PDB entry 2UU9 | X-ray diffraction, 3.10 A resolution | chains A and L of the 23 polymer chains in the assembly

Chain A:
Molecule: 16S RRNA
From: Thermus thermophilus
Sequence (1522 nucleotides; each row starts with the number of its first residue; note: 44 numbers in that range are skipped by the numbering (no residue carries them; nothing is unmodelled there); a row labelled like 189A-189L holds insertion residues (189A, then the next letters in order); numbering starts at 0):
     0 UUUGUUGGAG AGUUUGAUCC UGGCUCAGGG UGAACGCUGG CGGCGUGCCU AAGACAUGCA
    60 AGUCGUGCGG GCCG
    76 CGGGGUUUU
    88 ACUCCG
    96 UGGUCAGCGG CGGACGGGUG AGUAACGCGU GGGU
  129A G
   130 ACCUACCCGG AAGAGGGGGA CAACCCGGGG AAACUCGGGC UAAUCCCCCA UGUGGACCCG
189A-189L CCCCUUGGGGUG
   190 UGUCCAAAGG GCUUU
   216 GCCCGCUUCC GGAUGGGCCC GCGUCCCAUC AGCUAGUUGG UGGGGUAAUG GCCCACCAAG
   276 GCGACGACGG GUAGCCGGUC UGAGAGGAUG GCCGGCCACA GGGGCACUGA GACACGGGCC
   336 CCACUCCUAC GGGAGGCAGC AGUUAGGAAU CUUCCGCAAU GGGCGCAAGC CUGACGGAGC
   396 GACGCCGCUU GGAGGAAGAA GCCCUUCGGG GUGUAAACUC CUGA
   441 ACCCGGGACG AAACCCCC
   460 GA
   470 CGAGGGGA
   479 CUGACGGUAC CGGGGUAA
   498 UAGCGCCGGC CAACUCCGUG CCAGCAGCCG CGGUAAUACG GAGGGCGCGA GCGUUACCCG
   558 GAUUCACUGG GCGUAAAGGG CGUGUAGGCG GCCUGGGGCG UCCCAUGUGA AAGACCACGG
   618 CUCAACCGUG GGGGAGCGUG GGAUACGCUC AGGCUAGACG GUGGGAGAGG GUGGUGGAAU
   678 UCCCGGAGUA GCGGUGAAAU GCGCAGAUAC CGGGAGGAAC GCCGAUGGCG AAGGCAGCCA
   738 CCUGGUCCAC CCGUGACGCU GAGGCGCGAA AGCGUGGGGA GCAAACCGGA UUAGAUACCC
   798 GGGUAGUCCA CGCCCUAAAC GAUGCGCGCU AGGUCUCUGG GUCU
   848 CCUGGGGGCC GAAGCUAACG CGUUAAGCGC GCCGCCUGGG GAGUACGGCC GCAAGGCUGA
   908 AACUCAAAGG AAUUGACGGG GGCCCGCACA AGCGGUGGAG CAUGUGGUUU AAUUCGAAGC
   968 AACGCGAAGA ACCUUACCAG GCCUUGACAU GCUA
 1001A G
  1002 GGAACCCGGG UGAAAGCCUG GGGUGCCCC
1030A-1030D GCGA
  1031 GGGGAGCCCU AGCACAGGUG CUGCAUGGCC GUCGUCAGCU CGUGCCGUGA GGUGUUGGGU
  1091 UAAGUCCCGC AACGAGCGCA ACCCCCGCCG UUAGUUGCCA GCGGUUCGGC CGGGCACUCU
  1151 AACGGGACUG CCCGCG
  1168 AAAGCGGGAG GAAGGAGGGG ACGACGUCUG GUCAGCAUGG CCCUUACGGC CUGGGCGACA
  1228 CACGUGCUAC AAUGCCCACU ACAAAGCGAU GCCACCCGGC AACGGGGAGC UAAUCGCAAA
  1288 AAGGUGGGCC CAGUUCGGAU UGGGGUCUGC AACCCGACCC CAUGAAGCCG GAAUCGCUAG
  1348 UAAUCGCGGA UCAGCC
 1363A A
  1364 UGCCGCGGUG AAUACGUUCC CGGGCCUUGU ACACACCGCC CGUCACGCCA UGGGAGCGGG
  1424 CUCUACCCGA AGUCGCCGG
1442A-1442B GA
  1443 GCCUA
  1452 C
  1456 GGGCAGGCGC CGAGGGUAGG GCCCGUGACU GGGGCGAAGU CGUAACAAGG UAGCUGUACC
  1516 GGAAGGUGCG GCUGGAUCAC CUCCUUUCU
Not modelled in the structure: 0-4, 1534-1538
Bound ions: Mg2+ site 1: U12, G22; Mg2+ site 2: U12, C526, G527, A914; K+ site 1 near U14 (its only coordinating residue here); Mg2+ site 3 near G21 (its only coordinating residue here); Mg2+ site 4: U37, G38; Mg2+ site 5: C48, G115; Mg2+ site 6 near A53 (its only coordinating residue here); Mg2+ site 7: G61, U62, G105; Mg2+ site 8: G107, G324, G326; Mg2+ site 9: A109, G331; Mg2+ site 10 near G115 (its only coordinating residue here); Mg2+ site 11: A116, G117, G289; 77 more Mg2+ sites not listed; 21 more K+ sites not listed
Ligand contacts: paromomycin (PAR): G1405, U1406, C1407, A1408, C1409, G1489, C1490, G1491, A1492, A1493, G1494, U1495, C1496
From the paper describing this entry:
  - Mg2+ coordination: C518

Chain L:
Name: 30S ribosomal protein S12
From: Thermus thermophilus
UniProtKB: Q5SHN3 (RS12_THET8); residues 5-135 here correspond to UniProt positions 1-131 (UniProt number = residue number - 4)
Amino-acid sequence (135 residues; each row starts with the number of its first residue):
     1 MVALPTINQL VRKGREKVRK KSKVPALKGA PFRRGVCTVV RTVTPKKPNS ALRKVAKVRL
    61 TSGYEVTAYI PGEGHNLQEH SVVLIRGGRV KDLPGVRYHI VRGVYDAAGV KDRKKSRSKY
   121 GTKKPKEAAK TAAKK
Not modelled in the structure: 1-4, 130-135
Bound ions: Mg2+: Pro48 (shared with G529(A) of chain A)

Chain A / chain L interface:
Pairs across the interface (135):
  C23(A) with Lys20(L), salt bridge to the phosphate
  U24(A) with Lys23(L), salt bridge to the phosphate
  A32(A) with Pro31(L), base contact
  A33(A) with Phe32(L), base contact
  C34(A) with Phe32(L), sugar contact; Val101(L), sugar contact; Val104(L), phosphate contact
  G35(A) with Val104(L), phosphate contact; Ser118(L), hydrogen bond to the sugar; Gly121(L), sugar contact
  C36(A) with Arg117(L), hydrogen bond to the sugar; Ser118(L), sugar contact; Thr122(L), sugar contact; Lys123(L), salt bridge to the phosphate; Lys124(L), hydrogen bond to the phosphate
  U37(A) with Lys123(L), salt bridge to the phosphate; Lys124(L), hydrogen bond to the phosphate
  U49(A) with Lys28(L), base contact
  C241(A) with Arg19(L), sugar contact
  G302(A) with Lys17(L), salt bridge to the phosphate
  A303(A) with Lys17(L), salt bridge to the phosphate
  G362(A) with Lys28(L), hydrogen bond to the sugar; Arg34(L), salt bridge to the phosphate; Thr61(L), phosphate contact
  A363(A) with Lys28(L), base contact; Ala30(L), base contact; Pro31(L), base contact; Phe32(L), base contact; Arg33(L), salt bridge to the phosphate; Arg34(L), salt bridge to the phosphate; Thr61(L), hydrogen bond to the phosphate; Leu84(L), sugar contact; Tyr105(L), sugar contact
  A364(A) with Lys28(L), base contact
  G500(A) with Lys124(L), salt bridge to the phosphate
  C501(A) with Arg117(L), salt bridge to the phosphate; Ser118(L), phosphate contact; Lys124(L), salt bridge to the phosphate
  G502(A) with Lys115(L), phosphate contact; Ser116(L), phosphate contact; Arg117(L), hydrogen bond to the phosphate; Ser118(L), hydrogen bond to the phosphate; Lys119(L), hydrogen bond to the phosphate
  C503(A) with Ser116(L), hydrogen bond to the phosphate; Lys119(L), salt bridge to the phosphate
  C518(A) with Pro48(L), base contact; Ser50(L), phosphate contact
  C519(A) with Ser50(L), hydrogen bond to the phosphate; Ala51(L), phosphate contact
  A520(A) with Ala51(L), phosphate contact; Leu52(L), hydrogen bond to the phosphate; Lys54(L), salt bridge to the phosphate; Glu73(L), hydrogen bond to the sugar
  G521(A) with Arg53(L), hydrogen bond to the base; Lys54(L), salt bridge to the phosphate; Gly72(L), phosphate contact; Glu73(L), phosphate contact
  C522(A) with Asn49(L), hydrogen bond to the base; Arg53(L), base contact; Tyr69(L), hydrogen bond to the phosphate; Pro71(L), phosphate contact; Gly72(L), hydrogen bond to the phosphate; Asp92(L), base contact; Tyr120(L), phosphate contact
  A523(A) with Arg53(L), base contact; Val90(L), base contact; Lys91(L), base contact; Asp92(L), base contact; Tyr120(L), phosphate contact
  C525(A) with Arg89(L), salt bridge to the phosphate
  C526(A) with Lys91(L), salt bridge to the phosphate
  G527(A) with Asn49(L), base contact; Asp92(L), base contact
  C528(A) with Asn49(L), hydrogen bond to the base
  G529(A) with Asn49(L), hydrogen bond to the base; Ser50(L), hydrogen bond to the base; Ala51(L), base contact
  G537(A) with Glu73(L), sugar contact; Arg113(L), salt bridge to the phosphate
  G538(A) with Arg113(L), salt bridge to the phosphate; Lys114(L), hydrogen bond to the phosphate; Lys115(L), hydrogen bond to the phosphate
  A539(A) with Lys114(L), salt bridge to the phosphate; Lys115(L), salt bridge to the phosphate
  G550(A) with Lys119(L), sugar contact
  U551(A) with Arg86(L), sugar contact
  U552(A) with Pro31(L), hydrogen bond to the sugar; Arg86(L), hydrogen bond to the sugar; Gly87(L), phosphate contact
  A553(A) with Val24(L), phosphate contact; Gly29(L), hydrogen bond to the sugar; Ala30(L), sugar contact; Pro31(L), sugar contact
  C554(A) with Ser22(L), phosphate contact
  C562(A) with Arg15(L), base contact; Glu16(L), hydrogen bond to the base; Lys17(L), sugar contact; Val18(L), base contact
  A563(A) with Arg15(L), hydrogen bond to the base
  C564(A) with Leu10(L), phosphate contact; Arg15(L), salt bridge to the phosphate
  G567(A) with Pro5(L), base contact; Arg15(L), hydrogen bond to the base
  G568(A) with Pro5(L), base contact
  G585(A) with Asn8(L), hydrogen bond to the sugar
  C879(A) with Thr6(L), base contact
  C880(A) with Thr6(L), hydrogen bond to the phosphate; Asn8(L), hydrogen bond to the phosphate; Gln9(L), phosphate contact; Arg12(L), salt bridge to the phosphate
  G881(A) with Gln9(L), hydrogen bond to the phosphate; Arg12(L), salt bridge to the phosphate
  C882(A) with Pro5(L), base contact
  U884(A) with Arg15(L), hydrogen bond to the base
  A908(A) with Lys21(L), salt bridge to the phosphate
  A909(A) with Lys21(L), salt bridge to the phosphate
  C910(A) with Arg97(L), salt bridge to the phosphate
  U911(A) with Pro94(L), phosphate contact; Gly95(L), phosphate contact; Arg97(L), salt bridge to the phosphate
  C912(A) with Lys46(L), salt bridge to the phosphate; Arg89(L), salt bridge to the phosphate; Pro94(L), phosphate contact
  A913(A) with Lys46(L), salt bridge to the phosphate; Lys91(L), salt bridge to the phosphate
  C1411(A) with Arg41(L), phosphate contact
  C1412(A) with Lys57(L), salt bridge to the phosphate
  A1413(A) with Lys57(L), salt bridge to the phosphate
  C1490(A) with Pro94(L), sugar contact
  G1491(A) with Thr44(L), hydrogen bond to the sugar; Pro45(L), phosphate contact; Lys46(L), phosphate contact
  A1492(A) with Lys46(L), phosphate contact; Lys47(L), hydrogen bond to the phosphate; Ser50(L), hydrogen bond to the base
Also at the interface, not in a pair above, chain A (63 interface residues in all): G524, C883
Also at the interface, not in a pair above, chain L (75 interface residues in all): Ile7, Lys13, Pro25, Glu65, Gly74, Gly88, Gly103, Asp112, Glu127

In short:
63 residues of chain A and 75 residues of chain L are in contact, with 36 hydrogen bonds and 34 salt bridges.
Polar contacts include G521(A)-Arg53(L), C522(A)-Asn49(L) and C528(A)-Asn49(L). Ligands of chain A:
paromomycin. The Mg2+ site 1 is built by U12(A) and G22(A). The paper reports Mg2+ coordination by C518(A).
Chain A is 16S RRNA and chain L is 30S ribosomal protein S12, both from Thermus thermophilus; the structure,
Structure of the Thermus thermophilus 30S ribosomal subunit complexed with a Valine-ASL with cmo5U in position
..., was determined by X-ray diffraction (same publication as 2UUC, 2UUA and 2UUB).
